Entry 5KS8 (X-ray diffraction, 3.01 A resolution); this record covers chains B and F of the 6 polymer chains in the assembly.

# Chain B
Protein: Pyruvate carboxylase subunit alpha
From: Methylobacillus flagellatus
Reference sequence: Q1H158 (Q1H158_METFK); residue numbers follow UniProt; this construct covers 1-130, 202-472
Sequence (405 residues; numbered 1 to 472; 67 numbers in that range are skipped by the numbering (no residue carries them; nothing is unmodelled there); the number before each row is that of its first residue):
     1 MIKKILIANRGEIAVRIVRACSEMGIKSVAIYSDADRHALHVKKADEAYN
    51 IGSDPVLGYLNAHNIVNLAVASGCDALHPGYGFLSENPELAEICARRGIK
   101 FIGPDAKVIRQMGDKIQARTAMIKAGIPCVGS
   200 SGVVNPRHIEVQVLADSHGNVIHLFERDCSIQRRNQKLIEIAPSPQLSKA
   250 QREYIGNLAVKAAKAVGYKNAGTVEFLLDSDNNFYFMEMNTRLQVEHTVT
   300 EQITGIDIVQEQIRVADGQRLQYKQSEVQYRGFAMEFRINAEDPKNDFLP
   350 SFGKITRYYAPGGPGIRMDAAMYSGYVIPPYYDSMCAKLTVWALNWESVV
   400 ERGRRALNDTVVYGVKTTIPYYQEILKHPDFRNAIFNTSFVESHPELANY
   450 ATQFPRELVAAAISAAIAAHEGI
Unresolved in the structure: 472
Sequence notes: linker (131-132, 200-201)
Reported in the primary citation:
  - mutagenesis - Q452*, A465R: abolished binding to Pyruvate carboxylase subunit beta (chain F)
  - mutagenesis - R19E, E23R: unchanged catalytic activity
  - mutagenesis - R19E, E23R: unchanged binding to Pyruvate carboxylase subunit beta (chain F)

# Chain F
Protein: Pyruvate carboxylase subunit beta
From: Methylobacillus flagellatus (strain KT / ATCC 51484 / DSM 6875)
Reference sequence: Q1H157 (Q1H157_METFK); numbering as in UniProt (aligned over 1-617)
Sequence (617 residues; row label = number of the first residue in the row):
     1 MAKVHVTDVVLRDGHQSLIATRMRTDDMLPICSKLDAVGYWSLEAWGGAT
    51 FDACVRYLREDPWERLKKLRKALPNSRLQMLLRGQNLLGYRHYSDDVVRA
   101 FVQKSADNGIDVFRIFDAMNDLRNLKVSIESVKAVGKHAEGTISYTTSPV
   151 HDIPYFVNLAKELESFGCDTIAIKDMASLLTPQVTGDLVKALREAVSLPI
   201 HLHAHATSGLASMSIQRAVDNGVAIVDGCISSFAEGASLPATESIVAALK
   251 GTEYDTGLDIGLLQEISAYFREVRKKYWQFESEFTGVDTRVLVNQVPGGM
   301 ISNLSNQLKEQGALDRMDAVLDEIPRVREDLGYPPLVTPTSQIVGTQAVL
   351 NVMTGARYKSVTNEVKNYLLGHYGKAPSTVNPDVRNLAVGNAQVIECRPA
   401 DLLTAEMEKLRNEVEGLAASAADVLTYAMFPDLAKTFLQERNAGSLKPEP
   451 LLDKEAVTSRESHSRFAPTEFNVTLHGETFHIKLTGSGHHGEEQRPFYVS
   501 VDGVTEEVVVEILNEIEVSGGGQSSGEAKRKASSAASSGRPRPTHAGCVT
   551 TAMPGTIVDVKVNVGDKVSAGDAVLVIEAMKMENEIQASKSGVVVAINVK
   601 KGDSVTPDEALLEIQPD
Unresolved in the structure: 1-2, 247-252, 291-361, 387-392, 454-466, 486-496, 514-538, 617
Sequence notes: conflict A419 (Lys in Q1H157), A421 (Glu in Q1H157), A422 (Glu in Q1H157)
Ion coordination: Mn2+: D13, K174
Reported in the primary citation:
  - mutagenesis - A49T, K581A: abolished catalytic activity
  - post-translational modification sites: K581
  - binding site for the ligand BTI: A49
  - mutagenesis - H476A/E478A: unchanged catalytic activity
  - mutagenesis - H476A/E478A, D502A/E507A: unchanged binding to Pyruvate carboxylase subunit alpha (chain B)
  - mutagenesis - D502A/E507A: decreased catalytic activity

# How chain B and chain F interact
Contacting residue pairs (16):
  R356(B) - E478(F)  salt bridge
  R356(B) - T479(F)  hydrogen bond (side chain-backbone)
  R356(B) - F480(F)
  R356(B) - D502(F)  salt bridge
  Y358(B) - E478(F)  hydrogen bond
  Y412(B) - E478(F)
  R455(B) - F480(F)
  E456(B) - F480(F)
  E456(B) - V501(F)
  A459(B) - F480(F)  hydrophobic
  A460(B) - V501(F)  hydrophobic
  S463(B) - V473(F)
  S463(B) - I482(F)
  A464(B) - V508(F)  hydrophobic
  A464(B) - V510(F)
  E470(B) - A467(F)
Interface residues without a listed pair, chain B (12 interface residues in all): A468, G471
Interface residues without a listed pair, chain F (12 interface residues in all): P468, I512

# Overview
Chain B and chain F each contribute 12 residues to their interface, with 2 hydrogen bonds and 2 salt bridges.
Polar contacts include R356(B)-E478(F), R356(B)-D502(F) and R356(B)-T479(F). From the paper: a binding site
for the ligand BTI at A49(F); Q452* and A465R of chain B abolish binding to Pyruvate carboxylase subunit beta
(chain F); 8 substitutions were tested in all.
Here chain B is Pyruvate carboxylase subunit alpha (Methylobacillus flagellatus) and chain F is Pyruvate
carboxylase subunit beta (Methylobacillus flagellatus (strain KT / ATCC 51484 / DSM 6875)). Entry 5KS8
(Crystal structure of two-subunit pyruvate carboxylase from Methylobacillus flagellatus) was determined by
X-ray diffraction.
